PDB entry 8Z9F | X-ray diffraction, 1.60 A resolution | chains A and B of the 4 polymer chains in the assembly

# Chain A (and B)
Protein: 3-hydroxyisobutyrate dehydrogenase
Source organism: Acetobacter aceti
Notes: chain B of this document is another copy of the same molecule, construct and numbering; everything in this record applies to it too
Reference sequence: A0A6S6PLJ6 (A0A6S6PLJ6_ACEAC); residue numbers follow UniProt; this construct covers 1-296
Chain sequence (313 residues; each row starts with the number of its first residue; numbers below 1 keep their minus sign (Met-15 is residue -15)):
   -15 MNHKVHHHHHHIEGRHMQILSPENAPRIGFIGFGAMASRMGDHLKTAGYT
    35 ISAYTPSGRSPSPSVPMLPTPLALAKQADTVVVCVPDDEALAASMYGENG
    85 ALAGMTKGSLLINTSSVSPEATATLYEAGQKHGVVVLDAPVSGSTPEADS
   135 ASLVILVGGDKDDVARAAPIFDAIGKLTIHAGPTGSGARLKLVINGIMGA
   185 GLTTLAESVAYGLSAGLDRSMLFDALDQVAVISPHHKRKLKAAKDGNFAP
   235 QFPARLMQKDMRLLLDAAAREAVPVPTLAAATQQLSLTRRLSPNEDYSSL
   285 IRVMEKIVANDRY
Not modelled in the structure: -15 to 1, 295-297 (chain B: -15 to 1, 43-48, 294-297)
Construct notes: initiating methionine (-15); expression tag (-14 to 0, 297)
Small-molecule neighbours: NADH (NAI; 1,4-dihydronicotinamide adenine dinucleotide): Ile15, Gly16, Phe17, Gly18, Ala19, Met20, Ala21, Tyr38, Thr39, Pro40, Ser41, Cys68, Val69, Pro70, Ala74, Ala77, Ser78, Thr98, Ser99, Ser100, Val125, Gly127, Ser128, Thr129, Lys175, Gln235, Phe236, Arg239, Leu240, Lys243, Asp244

# Chain A / chain B interface
Contacting residue pairs - 34 pairs, chain A then chain B:
  Glu73(A) - Arg254(B)  salt bridge
  Gln242(A) - Ala253(B)  hydrogen bond (side chain-backbone)
  Arg246(A) - Asp250(B)  salt bridge
  Arg246(A) - Ala253(B)
  Arg246(A) - Arg254(B)
  Leu249(A) - Gln267(B)
  Asp250(A) - Arg246(B)  salt bridge
  Ala253(A) - Gln242(B)  hydrogen bond (backbone-side chain)
  Ala253(A) - Arg246(B)
  Arg254(A) - Glu73(B)  salt bridge
  Arg254(A) - Arg246(B)
  Glu255(A) - Arg274(B)  hydrogen bond (backbone-side chain)
  Ala256(A) - Ser270(B)
  Ala256(A) - Arg274(B)  hydrogen bond (backbone-side chain)
  Val257(A) - Gln267(B)
  Val257(A) - Arg274(B)
  Pro258(A) - Gln267(B)
  Val259(A) - Gln267(B)  hydrogen bond (backbone-side chain)
  Pro260(A) - Gln267(B)
  Ala263(A) - Ala263(B)
  Ala263(A) - Gln267(B)
  Gln267(A) - Leu249(B)
  Gln267(A) - Val257(B)
  Gln267(A) - Pro258(B)
  Gln267(A) - Val259(B)  hydrogen bond (side chain-backbone)
  Gln267(A) - Pro260(B)
  Gln267(A) - Ala263(B)
  Ser270(A) - Ala256(B)
  Arg273(A) - Ala253(B)  hydrogen bond (side chain-backbone)
  Arg273(A) - Arg254(B)
  Arg273(A) - Ala256(B)
  Arg274(A) - Glu255(B)  hydrogen bond (side chain-backbone)
  Arg274(A) - Ala256(B)  hydrogen bond (side chain-backbone)
  Arg274(A) - Val257(B)
Interface residues without a listed pair, chain A (19 interface residues in all): Leu271
Interface residues without a listed pair, chain B (19 interface residues in all): Leu271, Arg273

# Overview
The chain A/chain B interface involves 19 residues from each chain; the contacts include 9 hydrogen bonds and
4 salt bridges. Polar pairs include Glu73(A)-Arg254(B), Arg246(A)-Asp250(B) and Gln242(A)-Ala253(B). Ligands
of chain A: NADH.
Both chains are 3-hydroxyisobutyrate dehydrogenase (Acetobacter aceti). Entry 8Z9F (Crystal structure of
glyoxylate reductase from Acetobacter aceti in complex with NADH) was determined by X-ray diffraction,
deposited together with 8Z0X and 8Z9G.
